PDB entry 8XBU | electron microscopy, 4.24 A resolution (low resolution: residue-level contacts below are approximate; hydrogen-bond / salt-bridge calls are withheld) | chains F and J of the 20 polymer chains in the assembly

# Chain F
Protein: Histone H4
Organism: Homo sapiens
UniProtKB: P62805 (H4_HUMAN); residues 0-102 here correspond to UniProt positions 1-103 (UniProt number = residue number + 1)
Amino-acid sequence (106 residues; row label = number of the first residue in the row; numbers below 1 keep their minus sign (Gly-3 is residue -3)):
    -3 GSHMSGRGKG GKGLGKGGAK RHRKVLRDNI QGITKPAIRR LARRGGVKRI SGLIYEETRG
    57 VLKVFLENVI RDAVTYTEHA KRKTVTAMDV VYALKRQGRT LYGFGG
Not modelled in the structure: -3 to 15
Differences from the reference sequence: expression tag (-3 to -1)

# Chain J
Molecule: 153-nt DNA strand
Organism: synthetic construct
Sequence (153 nucleotides; row label = number of the first residue in the row):
     1 TGGCCGTTTT CGTTGTTTTT TTCTGTCTCG TGCCTGGTGT CTTGGGTGTA ATCCCCTTGG
    61 CGGTTAAAAC GCGGGGGACA GCGCGTACGT GCGTTTAAGC GGTGCTAGAG CTGTCTACGA
   121 CCAATTGAGC GGCCTCGGCA CCGGGATTCT GAT

# How chain F and chain J interact
Contacting residue pairs - 11 pairs, chain F then chain J:
  Lys16(F) with DA107(J)
  Arg45(F) with DC88(J); DG89(J)
  Ile46(F) with DC88(J); DG89(J)
  Ser47(F) with DC88(J)
  Gly48(F) with DC88(J)
  Arg78(F) with DA109(J)
  Lys79(F) with DG108(J); DA109(J)
  Thr80(F) with DA109(J)
Interface residues without a listed pair, chain F (10 interface residues in all): Arg39, Lys44
Interface residues without a listed pair, chain J (7 interface residues in all): DT90, DG110

# Overview
10 residues of chain F and 7 residues of chain J are in contact.
Here chain F is Histone H4 (Homo sapiens) and chain J is a 153-nt DNA strand (synthetic construct). Entry 8XBU
(The cryo-EM structure of the decameric RAD51 ring bound to the nucleosome with the linker DNA ...) was
determined by electron microscopy (same publication as 8JND, 8JNE, 8JNF, 8XBT and 8XBW).
